5R0T - chains A and B; structure by X-ray diffraction, 1.96 A resolution.

# Chain A
Molecule: Pre-mRNA-splicing factor 8
Organism: Saccharomyces cerevisiae (strain ATCC 204508 / S288c)
Notes: fragment: yPrp8 RNaseH
UniProt: P33334 (PRP8_YEAST); residues 1836-2090 here = UniProt positions 1836-2090
Amino-acid sequence (258 residues; numbered 1833 to 2090; the number before each row is that of its first residue):
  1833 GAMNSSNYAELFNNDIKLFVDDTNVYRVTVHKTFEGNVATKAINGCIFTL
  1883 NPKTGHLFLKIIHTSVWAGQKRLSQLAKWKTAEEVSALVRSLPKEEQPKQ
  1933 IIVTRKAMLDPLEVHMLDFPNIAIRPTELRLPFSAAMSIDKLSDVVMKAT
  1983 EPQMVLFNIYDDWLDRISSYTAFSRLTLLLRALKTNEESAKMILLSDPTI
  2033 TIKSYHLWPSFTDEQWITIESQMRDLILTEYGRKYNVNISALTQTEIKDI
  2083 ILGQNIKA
Unresolved in the structure: 2070-2090
Construct notes: expression tag (1833-1835)

# Chain B
Molecule: A1 cistron-splicing factor AAR2
Organism: Saccharomyces cerevisiae (strain ATCC 204508 / S288c)
Notes: fragment: GAMA - Aar2(1-152) - SSSSS - Aar2(171-317); engineered mutation(s): L153_D170delinsSSSSS
UniProt: P32357 (AAR2_YEAST); aligned to UniProt positions 1-317 over residues 1-317
Amino-acid sequence (308 residues; row label = number of the first residue in the row; note: 13 numbers in that range are skipped by the numbering (no residue carries them; nothing is unmodelled there); numbers below 1 keep their minus sign (Gly-3 is residue -3)):
    -3 GAMAMNTVPFTSAPIEVTIGIDQYSFNVKENQPFHGIKDIPIGHVHVIHF
    47 QHADNSSMRYGYWFDCRMGNFYIQYDPKDGLYKMMEERDGAKFENIVHNF
    97 KERQMMVSYPKIDEDDTWYNLTEFVQMDKIRKIVRKDENQFSYVDSSMTT
   147 VQENEL
   166 SSSSSDPAHSLNYTVINFKSREAIRPGHEMEDFLDKSYYLNTVMLQGIFK
   216 NSSNYFGELQFAFLNAMFFGNYGSSLQWHAMIELICSSATVPKHMLDKLD
   266 EILYYQIKTLPEQYSDILLNERVWNICLYSSFQKNSLHNTEKIMENKYPE
   316 LL
Unresolved in the structure: -3 to 0, 166-169
Construct notes: expression tag (-3 to 0); conflict Ser166 (Leu153 in P32357), Ser167 (Lys154 in P32357), Ser170 (Leu157 in P32357)
Curated features (UniProtKB/Swiss-Prot):
  - region: Leu261 to Ile282 (Leucine-zipper)
  - modified residue: Ser253 (Phosphoserine), Thr274 (Phosphothreonine)

# How chain A and chain B interact
Contacting residue pairs (16):
  Gln1907(A) with Met195(B); Leu199(B)
  Leu1908(A) with Met195(B), hydrophobic
  Trp1911(A) with Glu194(B); Met195(B), hydrophobic; Phe198(B), hydrophobic
  Asp1942(A) with Lys184(B), salt bridge
  Glu1945(A) with Lys184(B), salt bridge
  Val1946(A) with Ile189(B), hydrophobic; Glu194(B); Phe198(B), hydrophobic
  His1947(A) with Glu194(B)
  Leu1949(A) with Lys184(B); Ser185(B); Arg186(B)
  Asp1950(A) with Arg186(B), salt bridge

# Summary
The interface between chain A and chain B involves 9 residues on one side and 8 on the other, with 3 salt
bridges. Polar pairs include Asp1942(A)-Lys184(B), Glu1945(A)-Lys184(B) and Asp1950(A)-Arg186(B).
Chain A is Pre-mRNA-splicing factor 8 and chain B is A1 cistron-splicing factor AAR2, both from Saccharomyces
cerevisiae (strain ATCC 204508 / S288c); the structure, PanDDA analysis group deposition -- Auto-refined data
of Aar2/RNaseH for ground state model 07, DMSO-free, was determined by X-ray diffraction (same publication as
5QY1, 5QY2, 5QY3, 5QY4, 5QY5, 5QY6 and 128 further entries).
